7XWR - chains A and C of the 4 polymer chains in the assembly; structure by X-ray diffraction, 2.16 A resolution.

== Chain A ==
Name: Estrogen receptor beta
Organism: Homo sapiens
Notes: fragment: ligand-binding domain
UniProtKB: Q92731 (ESR2_HUMAN); numbering as in UniProt (aligned over 261-500)
Amino-acid sequence (247 residues; each row starts with the number of its first residue):
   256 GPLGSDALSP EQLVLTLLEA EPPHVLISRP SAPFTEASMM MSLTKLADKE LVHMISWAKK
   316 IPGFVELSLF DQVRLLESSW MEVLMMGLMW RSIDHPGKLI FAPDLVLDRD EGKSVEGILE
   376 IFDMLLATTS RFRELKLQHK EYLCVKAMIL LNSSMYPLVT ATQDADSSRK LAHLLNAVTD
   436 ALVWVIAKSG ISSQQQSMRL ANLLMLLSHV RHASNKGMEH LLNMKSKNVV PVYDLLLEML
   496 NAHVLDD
Unresolved in the structure: 256-262, 285-290, 410-420, 499-502
Differences from the reference sequence: expression tag (256-260, 501-502); engineered mutation Ser334 (Cys in Q92731), Ser369 (Cys in Q92731), Ser481 (Cys in Q92731)
Ligand contacts: I2B ((2S)-2-(2-chloranyl-4-oxidanyl-phenyl)-3-(4-hydroxyphenyl)propanenitrile): Leu298, Thr299, Leu301, Ala302, Glu305, Met336, Leu339, Met340, Leu343, Arg346, Phe356, Ile373, Ile376, Phe377, Leu380, Gly472, His475, Leu476, Met479
From the paper describing this entry:
  - binding site for I2B: Glu305, Arg346, His475

== Chain C ==
Name: SRC peptide
Amino-acid sequence (13 residues; row label = number of the first residue in the row):
   601 SGSHKLVQLL TTT
Unresolved in the structure: 601-602

== Chain A / chain C interface ==
Contacting residue pairs (18; chain A residue first):
  Ile310(A) with Leu606(C), hydrophobic; Leu609(C), hydrophobic; Leu610(C)
  Lys314(A) with Leu609(C); Leu610(C)
  Gln327(A) with Leu610(C)
  Val328(A) with Leu606(C), hydrophobic; Val607(C), hydrophobic; Leu610(C), hydrophobic
  Leu331(A) with Leu606(C), hydrophobic; Leu610(C), hydrophobic
  Glu332(A) with Leu606(C)
  Asp489(A) with Lys605(C)
  Leu490(A) with Leu609(C), hydrophobic
  Glu493(A) with Ser603(C), hydrogen bond; His604(C), hydrogen bond (side chain-backbone); Lys605(C), hydrogen bond (side chain-backbone); Leu606(C), hydrogen bond (side chain-backbone)
Also at the interface, not in a pair above, chain A (12 interface residues in all): Phe319, Leu324, Met494
Also at the interface, not in a pair above, chain C (9 interface residues in all): Thr611, Thr612

== Overview ==
Chain A and chain C form an interface of 12 and 9 residues respectively, with 4 hydrogen bonds. Polar pairs
include Glu493(A)-Ser603(C), Glu493(A)-His604(C) and Glu493(A)-Lys605(C). Bound to chain A: compound I2B. The
paper reports a binding site for I2B at Glu305(A), Arg346(A) and His475(A).
Chain A is Estrogen receptor beta (Homo sapiens) and chain C is SRC peptide; the structure, Human Estrogen
Receptor beta Ligand-binding Domain in Complex with
(S)-2-(2-chloro-4-hydroxyphenyl)-3-(4-hydroxyphenyl)propanenitrile, was determined by X-ray diffraction (same
publication as 7XVY, 7XVZ, 7XWP and 7XWQ).
